PDB entry 2D2M | X-ray diffraction, 2.85 A resolution | chains A and C of the 4 polymer chains in the assembly

Chain A:
Name: Giant hemoglobin, A1(b) globin chain
Organism: Oligobrachia mashikoi
UniProtKB: Q7M419 (GLBB_OLIMA); residues 1-140 here correspond to UniProt positions 17-156 (UniProt number = residue number + 16)
Sequence (140 residues; each row starts with the number of its first residue):
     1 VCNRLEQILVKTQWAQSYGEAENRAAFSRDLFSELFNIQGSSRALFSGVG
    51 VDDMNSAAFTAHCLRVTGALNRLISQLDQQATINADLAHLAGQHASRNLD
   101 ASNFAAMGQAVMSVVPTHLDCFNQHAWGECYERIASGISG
Disulfide bonds: C2-C130
Bound ions: heme Fe: H94 (together with oxygen molecule)
Residues lining bound ligands:
  - heme (HEM): L35, Q39, S42, L45, F46, G48, V49, H62, R65, V66, A69, L70, L90, Q93, H94, R97, L99, N103, F104, M107, Y131, I134, A135, I138
  - heme / oxygen molecule: F32, L35, Q39, S42, L45, F46, G48, V49, H62, R65, V66, A69, L70, L90, Q93, H94, R97, L99, N103, F104, M107, Y131, I134, A135, I138
  - oxygen molecule (OXY): F32, F46, H62, V66, H94, M107

Chain C:
Name: Giant hemoglobin, B2(c) globin chain
Organism: Oligobrachia mashikoi
UniProtKB: Q7M418 (GLBC_OLIMA); residues 1-147 here correspond to UniProt positions 17-163 (UniProt number = residue number + 16)
Sequence (147 residues; row label = number of the first residue in the row):
     1 SSCCSSEDRANVMHNWDAAWSAAYSDRRVALAQAVFASLFSRDAAAQGLF
    51 SGVSADNPDSADFRAHCVRVVNGLDVAINMLNDPAVLNEQLAHLSAQHQA
   101 RAGVAAAHFDVMAEAFAEVMPQVSSCFSSDSWNRCFARIANGISAGL
Not modelled in the structure: 1
Disulfide bonds: C4-C135
Bound ions: heme Fe: H98 (together with oxygen molecule)
Residues lining bound ligands:
  - heme (HEM): L39, L49, F50, G52, V53, H66, R69, V70, G73, L74, L94, Q97, H98, R101, V104, H108, F109, M112, F136, A140, I143
  - heme / oxygen molecule: F36, L39, L49, F50, G52, V53, H66, R69, V70, G73, L74, L94, Q97, H98, R101, V104, H108, F109, M112, F136, A140, I143
  - oxygen molecule (OXY): F36, F50, H66, V70, H98, M112

How chain A and chain C interact:
Contacting residue pairs - 17 pairs, chain A then chain C:
  R4(A) - D26(C)  hydrogen bond (side chain-backbone)
  R4(A) - A30(C)
  L5(A) - A34(C)  hydrophobic
  L5(A) - V119(C)  hydrophobic
  L5(A) - Q122(C)
  L5(A) - V123(C)  hydrophobic
  I8(A) - R27(C)
  I8(A) - V123(C)  hydrophobic
  L9(A) - Q122(C)
  L9(A) - V123(C)
  L9(A) - S124(C)
  L9(A) - S125(C)
  T12(A) - R27(C)
  Q13(A) - S125(C)
  C121(A) - S125(C)
  C121(A) - C126(C)  disulfide
  N123(A) - S125(C)
Interface residues without a listed pair, chain A (9 interface residues in all): E6
Interface residues without a listed pair, chain C (13 interface residues in all): A19, Q33, P121
Cross-chain cystine bridges: C121(A)-C126(C)

In short:
9 residues of chain A and 13 residues of chain C are in contact; the contacts include 1 disulfide bond and 1
hydrogen bond. The hydrogen-bonded pair is R4(A)-D26(C). Bound to chain A: heme, oxygen molecule and heme /
oxygen molecule.
Here chain A is Giant hemoglobin, A1(b) globin chain and chain C is Giant hemoglobin, B2(c) globin chain, both
from Oligobrachia mashikoi. Entry 2D2M (Structure of an extracellular giant hemoglobin of the gutless beard
worm Oligobrachia mashikoi) was determined by X-ray diffraction, deposited together with 2D2N.
